Entry 6H43 (X-ray diffraction, 2.20 A resolution); this record covers chain A.

== Chain A ==
Protein: Tryptophan 6-halogenase Thal
Source organism: Streptomyces albogriseolus
UniProtKB: A1E280 (A1E280_STRAO); numbering as in UniProt (aligned over 2-531)
Sequence (534 residues; each row starts with the number of its first residue; numbers below 1 keep their minus sign (Gly-2 is residue -2)):
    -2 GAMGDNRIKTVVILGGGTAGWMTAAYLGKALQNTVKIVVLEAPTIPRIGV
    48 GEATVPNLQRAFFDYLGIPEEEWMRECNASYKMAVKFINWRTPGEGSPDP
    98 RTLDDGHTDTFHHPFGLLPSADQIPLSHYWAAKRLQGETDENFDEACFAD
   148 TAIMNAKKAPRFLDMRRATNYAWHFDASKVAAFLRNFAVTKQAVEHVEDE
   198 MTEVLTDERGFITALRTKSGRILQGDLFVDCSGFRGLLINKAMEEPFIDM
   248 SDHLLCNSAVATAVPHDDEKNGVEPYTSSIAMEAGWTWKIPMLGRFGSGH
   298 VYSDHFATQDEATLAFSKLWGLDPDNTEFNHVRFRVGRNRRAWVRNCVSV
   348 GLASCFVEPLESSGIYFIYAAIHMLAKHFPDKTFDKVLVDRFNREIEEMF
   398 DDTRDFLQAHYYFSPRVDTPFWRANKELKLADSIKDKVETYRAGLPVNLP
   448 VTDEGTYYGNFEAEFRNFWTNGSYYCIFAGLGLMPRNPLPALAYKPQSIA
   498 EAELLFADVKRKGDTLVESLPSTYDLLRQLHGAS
Disordered / not traced: -2 to 1, 530-531
Sequence notes: expression tag (-2 to 1)
Bound ions: K+: Gly222, Asp223
Curated features (UniProtKB/Swiss-Prot):
  - active site: Lys79
  - binding site (FAD): Gly13, Thr15, Ala16, Ala39, Ile42, Ile45, Val47, Ala50, Met198, Leu349, Ile362
  - binding site (L-tryptophan): Pro111, Tyr454, Tyr455, Glu461, Phe465
  - binding site (chloride): Ser360, Gly361
  - site: Glu358 (Important for activity)
  - mutagenesis: Val52 (V52I: In Thal-RebH5; regioselectivity of chlorination and bromination is almost completely switched from C6 to C7; when associated with I-82; T-360; S-469 and N-470), Lys79 (K79T: Loss of halogenase activity), Val82 (V82I: In Thal-RebH5; regioselectivity of chlorination and bromination is almost completely switched from C6 to C7; when associated with I-52; T-360; S-469 and N-470), Ser360 (S360T: In Thal-RebH5; regioselectivity of chlorination and bromination is almost completely switched from C6 to C7; when associated with I-52; I-82; S-469 and N-470), Gly469 (G469S: In Thal-RebH5; regioselectivity of chlorination and bromination is almost completely switched from C6 to C7; when associated with I-52; I-82; T-360 and N-470), Ser470 (S470N: In Thal-RebH5; regioselectivity of chlorination and bromination is almost completely switched from C6 to C7; when associated with I-52; I-82; T-360 and S-469)
From the paper describing this entry:
  - conformationally variable residues: Pro53, Phe112, Trp466

== In short ==
Gly222 and Asp223 coordinate K+. Curated annotation (UniProt) lists active-site residue Lys79, 11 FAD-binding
residues, 5 L-tryptophan-binding residues and chloride-binding residues Ser360 and Gly361. The paper reports
conformational variability at Pro53, Phe112 and Trp466.
Chain A is Tryptophan 6-halogenase Thal (Streptomyces albogriseolus); the structure, Flavin-dependent
Tryptophan 6-halogenase Thal, was determined by X-ray diffraction together with 6H44 and 6IB5 from the same
study.
